PDB entry 1JMO | X-ray diffraction, 2.20 A resolution | chains L and H of the 3 polymer chains in the assembly

# Chain L
Protein: Thrombin, light chain
Organism: Homo sapiens
Notes: fragment: light chain
Reference sequence: P00734 (THRB_HUMAN); residues 1-14 here correspond to UniProt positions 336-349 (UniProt number = residue number + 335)
Sequence (48 residues; row label = number of the first residue in the row; a row labelled like 14A-14M holds insertion residues (14A, then the next letters in order)):
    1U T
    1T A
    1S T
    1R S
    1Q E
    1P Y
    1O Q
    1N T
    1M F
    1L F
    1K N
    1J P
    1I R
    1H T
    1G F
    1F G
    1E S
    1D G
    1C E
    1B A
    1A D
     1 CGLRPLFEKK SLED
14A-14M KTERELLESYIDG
Disordered / not traced: 1U

# Chain H
Protein: Thrombin, heavy chain
Organism: Homo sapiens
Notes: EC 3.4.21.5; fragment: heavy chain
Reference sequence: P00734 (THRB_HUMAN); the construct lacks a stretch of the UniProt sequence and is renumbered around it, so the offset changes along the chain: 15-36 = UniProt 363-384; 37-60 = UniProt 386-409; 61-77 = UniProt 419-435; 78-97 = UniProt 437-456; 7 more segments
Sequence (260 residues; row label = number of the first residue in the row; note: 1 number in that range is skipped by the numbering (no residue carries it; nothing is unmodelled there); a row labelled like 60A-60I holds insertion residues (60A, then the next letters in order)):
    15 RIVEGSDAEI GMSPWQVMLF RK
   36A S
    37 PQELLCGASL ISDRWVLTAA HCLL
60A-60I YPPWDKNFT
    61 ENDLLVRIGK HSRTRYE
   77A R
    78 NIEKISMLEK IYIHPRYNWR
   97A E
    98 NLDRDIALMK LKKPVAFSDY IHPVCLPDRE TA
129A-129C ASL
   130 LQAGYKGRVT GWGNLKET
147A-147E WTANV
   148 GKGQPSVLQV VNLPIVERPV CKDSTRIRIT DNMFCAG
  184A Y
   185 KP
186A-186D DEGK
   187 RGDACEGDAG GPFVMKSP
204A-204B FN
   205 NRWYQMGIVS WGE
   219 GCD
  221A R
   222 DGKYGFYTHV FRLKKWIQKV IDQFGE
Disordered / not traced: 15
Disulfides: Cys42-Cys58, Cys168-Cys182, Cys191-Cys220
Covalently attached groups: N-acetylglucosamine (NAG) linked to Asn60G
Differences from the reference sequence: engineered mutation Ala195 (Ser568 in P00734)
Metal / ion sites: Na+ near Lys224 (its only coordinating residue here)

# How chain L and chain H interact
Pairs across the interface - 93 pairs, chain L then chain H:
  Cys1(L) - Pro120(H)
  Cys1(L) - Val121(H)
  Cys1(L) - Cys122(H)  disulfide
  Cys1(L) - Arg206(H)  hydrogen bond (backbone-side chain)
  Asp1A(L) - His119(H)  salt bridge
  Asp1A(L) - Arg206(H)
  Ala1B(L) - Arg206(H)  hydrogen bond (backbone-side chain)
  Gly1D(L) - Phe114(H)
  Gly1D(L) - Pro120(H)
  Ser1E(L) - Ser48(H)
  Ser1E(L) - Asp49(H)  hydrogen bond
  Ser1E(L) - Phe114(H)
  Gly1F(L) - Asp49(H)
  Gly1F(L) - Arg50(H)
  Phe1G(L) - Ile47(H)
  Phe1G(L) - Ser48(H)  hydrogen bond (backbone-side chain)
  Phe1G(L) - Arg50(H)
  Phe1G(L) - Trp51(H)
  Phe1G(L) - Ile242(H)  hydrophobic
  Thr1H(L) - Arg50(H)
  Thr1H(L) - Trp51(H)  hydrogen bond (backbone-side chain)
  Thr1H(L) - Ile242(H)
  Thr1H(L) - Asp243(H)
  Thr1H(L) - Gly246(H)
  Thr1H(L) - Glu247(H)
  Arg1I(L) - Arg50(H)
  Arg1I(L) - Glu247(H)  salt bridge
  Phe1L(L) - Leu123(H)  hydrophobic
  Phe1L(L) - Gln239(H)
  Phe1M(L) - Lys235(H)
  Phe1M(L) - Gln239(H)
  Tyr1P(L) - Cys122(H)  hydrophobic
  Tyr1P(L) - Arg206(H)
  Tyr1P(L) - Tyr208(H)
  Ser1R(L) - Phe204A(H)
  Ser1R(L) - Asn204B(H)
  Gly2(L) - Pro120(H)  hydrogen bond (backbone-backbone)
  Gly2(L) - Val121(H)
  Gly2(L) - Cys122(H)  hydrogen bond (backbone-side chain)
  Gly2(L) - Arg206(H)
  Gly2(L) - Trp207(H)  hydrogen bond (backbone-backbone)
  Leu3(L) - His119(H)  hydrogen bond (backbone-side chain)
  Leu3(L) - Asn205(H)
  Leu3(L) - Arg206(H)
  Arg4(L) - Gly25(H)
  Arg4(L) - Met26(H)  hydrogen bond (side chain-backbone)
  Arg4(L) - Pro28(H)
  Arg4(L) - Trp29(H)
  Arg4(L) - Arg137(H)
  Arg4(L) - Trp207(H)
  Pro5(L) - Ser115(H)
  Pro5(L) - Asp116(H)
  Pro5(L) - His119(H)
  Leu6(L) - Ile24(H)
  Leu6(L) - Asp116(H)
  Phe7(L) - Glu23(H)
  Phe7(L) - Ile24(H)
  Phe7(L) - Gly25(H)
  Phe7(L) - Met26(H)  hydrophobic
  Glu8(L) - Lys202(H)  salt bridge
  Glu8(L) - Asn205(H)
  Glu8(L) - Trp207(H)  hydrogen bond
  Asp14(L) - Glu23(H)
  Asp14(L) - Met26(H)
  Asp14(L) - Arg137(H)  salt bridge
  Asp14(L) - Trp207(H)
  Lys14A(L) - Ser20(H)  hydrogen bond
  Lys14A(L) - Asp21(H)  hydrogen bond (side chain-backbone)
  Lys14A(L) - Glu23(H)  hydrogen bond (backbone-side chain)
  Lys14A(L) - Met26(H)
  Lys14A(L) - Val157(H)
  Thr14B(L) - Arg137(H)  hydrogen bond
  Thr14B(L) - Asn159(H)  hydrogen bond
  Glu14C(L) - Arg137(H)
  Glu14C(L) - Lys202(H)  salt bridge
  Glu14E(L) - Lys135(H)  salt bridge
  Glu14E(L) - Asn159(H)  hydrogen bond
  Glu14E(L) - Tyr184A(H)  hydrogen bond
  Glu14E(L) - Lys186D(H)  salt bridge
  Leu14F(L) - Lys135(H)
  Leu14F(L) - Gly136(H)
  Leu14F(L) - Asn159(H)
  Leu14F(L) - Trp207(H)  hydrophobic
  Ser14I(L) - Gly133(H)
  Ser14I(L) - Tyr134(H)
  Ser14I(L) - Lys135(H)  hydrogen bond (side chain-backbone)
  Tyr14J(L) - Tyr134(H)  hydrophobic
  Tyr14J(L) - Lys135(H)  hydrogen bond (side chain-backbone)
  Tyr14J(L) - Met201(H)
  Tyr14J(L) - Lys202(H)  hydrogen bond (side chain-backbone)
  Tyr14J(L) - Pro204(H)
  Asp14L(L) - Tyr134(H)
  Gly14M(L) - Tyr134(H)  hydrogen bond (backbone-side chain)
Interface residues without a listed pair, chain L (33 interface residues in all): Glu1C, Thr1S, Leu14G
Interface residues without a listed pair, chain H (48 interface residues in all): Tyr117, Gln131, Ile238
Inter-chain disulfides: Cys1(L)-Cys122(H)

# Summary
Chain L and chain H form an interface of 33 and 48 residues respectively, with 1 disulfide bond, 22 hydrogen
bonds and 7 salt bridges. Among the polar pairs are Asp1A(L)-His119(H), Arg1I(L)-Glu247(H) and
Glu8(L)-Lys202(H). N-acetylglucosamine is covalently linked to Asn60G(H).
Chain L is Thrombin, light chain and chain H is Thrombin, heavy chain, both from Homo sapiens; the structure,
Crystal Structure of the Heparin Cofactor II-S195A Thrombin Complex, was determined by X-ray diffraction (same
publication as 1JMJ).
